8G0C - chains G and H of the 20 polymer chains in the assembly; structure by electron microscopy, 2.80 A resolution.

[Chain G]
Name: ATP synthase gamma chain
From: Mycolicibacterium smegmatis MC2 155
UniProtKB: A0R201 (ATPG_MYCS2); residues 1-307 here = UniProt positions 1-307
Amino-acid sequence (307 residues; each row starts with the number of its first residue):
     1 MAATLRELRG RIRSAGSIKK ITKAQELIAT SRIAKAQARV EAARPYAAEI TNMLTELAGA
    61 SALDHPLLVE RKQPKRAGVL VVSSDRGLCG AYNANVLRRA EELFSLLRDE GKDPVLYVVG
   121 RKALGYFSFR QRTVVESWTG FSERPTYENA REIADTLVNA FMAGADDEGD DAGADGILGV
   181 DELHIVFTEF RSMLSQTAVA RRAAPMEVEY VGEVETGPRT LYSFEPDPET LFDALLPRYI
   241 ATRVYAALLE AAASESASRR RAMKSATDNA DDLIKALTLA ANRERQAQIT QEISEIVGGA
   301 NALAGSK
Disordered / not traced: 1-3, 164-176, 214-221, 304-307

[Chain H]
Name: ATP synthase epsilon chain
From: Mycolicibacterium smegmatis MC2 155
UniProtKB: A0R1Z9 (ATPE_MYCS2); numbering as in UniProt (aligned over 1-121)
Amino-acid sequence (121 residues; numbered 1 to 121; the number before each row is that of its first residue):
     1 MADLNVEIVA VERELWSGPA TFVFTRTTAG EIGILPRHIP LVAQLVDDAM VRVEREGEDD
    61 LRIAVDGGFL SVTEETVRIL VENAQFESEI DADAAKEDAA SDDERTAAWG RARLRALGQI
   121 D
Disordered / not traced: 1-2, 120-121

[Interface between chain G and chain H]
Residue-residue contacts (12; chain G residue first):
  A42(G) - E12(H)
  A42(G) - R13(H)
  A43(G) - V11(H)
  A43(G) - E12(H)
  Y222(G) - P40(H)
  S223(G) - P40(H)  hydrogen bond (backbone-backbone)
  S223(G) - L41(H)
  S223(G) - V42(H)  hydrogen bond (backbone-backbone)
  F224(G) - V42(H)
  E225(G) - V42(H)  hydrogen bond (backbone-backbone)
  E225(G) - A43(H)
  E225(G) - Q44(H)
Interface residues without a listed pair, chain G (7 interface residues in all): R39
Interface residues without a listed pair, chain H (9 interface residues in all): E14

[In short]
The interface between chain G and chain H involves 7 residues on one side and 9 on the other; the contacts
include 3 hydrogen bonds. The backbones hydrogen-bond at S223(G)-P40(H), S223(G)-V42(H) and E225(G)-V42(H).
Chain G is ATP synthase gamma chain and chain H is ATP synthase epsilon chain, both from Mycolicibacterium
smegmatis MC2 155; the structure, Cryo-EM structure of TBAJ-876-bound Mycobacterium smegmatis ATP synthase
rotational state 1 (backbone model), was determined by electron microscopy, deposited together with 8G07,
8G08, 8G09, 8G0A, 8G0B, 8G0D and 8G0E.
